2DG2 - chains A and B; structure by X-ray diffraction, 2.45 A resolution.

# Chain A (and B)
Molecule: Apolipoprotein A-I binding protein
From: Mus musculus
Notes: chain B of this document is another copy of the same molecule, construct and numbering; everything in this record applies to it too
Chain sequence (265 residues; numbered 0 to 264; the number before each row is that of its first residue; numbering starts at 0):
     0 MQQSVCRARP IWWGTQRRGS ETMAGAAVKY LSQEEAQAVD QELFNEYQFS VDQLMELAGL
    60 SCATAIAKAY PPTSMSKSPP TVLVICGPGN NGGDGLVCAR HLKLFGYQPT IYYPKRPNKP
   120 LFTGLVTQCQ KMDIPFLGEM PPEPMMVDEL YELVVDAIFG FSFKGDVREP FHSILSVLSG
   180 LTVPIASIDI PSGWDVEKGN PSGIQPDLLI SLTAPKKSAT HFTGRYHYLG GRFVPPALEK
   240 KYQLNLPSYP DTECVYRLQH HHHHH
Unresolved in the structure: 0-25, 259-264
Construct notes: initiating methionine (0); modified residue (22, 54, 74, 131, 139, 144-145); expression tag (259-264)
Modified residues: Mse22 (selenomethionine); Mse54, Mse74, Mse131, Mse139, Mse144, Mse145 (selenomethionine; parent Met)
Reported in the primary citation:
  - post-translational modification sites: Ser19

# How chain A and chain B interact
Contacting residue pairs (13):
  Mse144(A) - Glu142(B)
  Asp147(A) - Glu142(B)
  Glu148(A) - Glu142(B)
  Thr181(A) - Pro141(B)
  Thr181(A) - Pro143(B)
  Thr181(A) - Ser175(B)  hydrogen bond (backbone-side chain)
  Thr181(A) - Val176(B)
  Gln204(A) - Ser201(B)
  Asp206(A) - His171(B)  salt bridge
  Thr222(A) - Ser201(B)
  Arg224(A) - Val166(B)
  Arg224(A) - Glu168(B)  salt bridge
  Arg224(A) - His171(B)
Other interface residues (no listed pair), chain B (11 interface residues in all): Mse144, Mse145

# Summary
Chain A and chain B form an interface of 8 and 11 residues respectively, with 1 hydrogen bond and 2 salt
bridges. Among the polar pairs are Asp206(A)-His171(B), Arg224(A)-Glu168(B) and Thr181(A)-Ser175(B). From the
paper: a modification site at Ser19(A).
Chain A and chain B are both Apolipoprotein A-I binding protein (Mus musculus); the structure, Crystal
Structure of Mouse Apolipoprotein A-I Binding Protein, was determined by X-ray diffraction, deposited together
with 2O8N.
